Entry 8X9Y (electron microscopy, 3.70 A resolution); this record covers chains B and I of the 18 polymer chains in the assembly.

[Chain B (and I)]
Molecule: Major capsid protein
Source organism: Human alphaherpesvirus 3
Notes: chain I of this document is another copy of the same molecule, construct and numbering; everything in this record applies to it too
UniProtKB: P09245 (MCP_VZVD); residue numbers follow UniProt; this construct covers 26-1394
Chain sequence (1369 residues; numbered 26 to 1394; the number before each row is that of its first residue):
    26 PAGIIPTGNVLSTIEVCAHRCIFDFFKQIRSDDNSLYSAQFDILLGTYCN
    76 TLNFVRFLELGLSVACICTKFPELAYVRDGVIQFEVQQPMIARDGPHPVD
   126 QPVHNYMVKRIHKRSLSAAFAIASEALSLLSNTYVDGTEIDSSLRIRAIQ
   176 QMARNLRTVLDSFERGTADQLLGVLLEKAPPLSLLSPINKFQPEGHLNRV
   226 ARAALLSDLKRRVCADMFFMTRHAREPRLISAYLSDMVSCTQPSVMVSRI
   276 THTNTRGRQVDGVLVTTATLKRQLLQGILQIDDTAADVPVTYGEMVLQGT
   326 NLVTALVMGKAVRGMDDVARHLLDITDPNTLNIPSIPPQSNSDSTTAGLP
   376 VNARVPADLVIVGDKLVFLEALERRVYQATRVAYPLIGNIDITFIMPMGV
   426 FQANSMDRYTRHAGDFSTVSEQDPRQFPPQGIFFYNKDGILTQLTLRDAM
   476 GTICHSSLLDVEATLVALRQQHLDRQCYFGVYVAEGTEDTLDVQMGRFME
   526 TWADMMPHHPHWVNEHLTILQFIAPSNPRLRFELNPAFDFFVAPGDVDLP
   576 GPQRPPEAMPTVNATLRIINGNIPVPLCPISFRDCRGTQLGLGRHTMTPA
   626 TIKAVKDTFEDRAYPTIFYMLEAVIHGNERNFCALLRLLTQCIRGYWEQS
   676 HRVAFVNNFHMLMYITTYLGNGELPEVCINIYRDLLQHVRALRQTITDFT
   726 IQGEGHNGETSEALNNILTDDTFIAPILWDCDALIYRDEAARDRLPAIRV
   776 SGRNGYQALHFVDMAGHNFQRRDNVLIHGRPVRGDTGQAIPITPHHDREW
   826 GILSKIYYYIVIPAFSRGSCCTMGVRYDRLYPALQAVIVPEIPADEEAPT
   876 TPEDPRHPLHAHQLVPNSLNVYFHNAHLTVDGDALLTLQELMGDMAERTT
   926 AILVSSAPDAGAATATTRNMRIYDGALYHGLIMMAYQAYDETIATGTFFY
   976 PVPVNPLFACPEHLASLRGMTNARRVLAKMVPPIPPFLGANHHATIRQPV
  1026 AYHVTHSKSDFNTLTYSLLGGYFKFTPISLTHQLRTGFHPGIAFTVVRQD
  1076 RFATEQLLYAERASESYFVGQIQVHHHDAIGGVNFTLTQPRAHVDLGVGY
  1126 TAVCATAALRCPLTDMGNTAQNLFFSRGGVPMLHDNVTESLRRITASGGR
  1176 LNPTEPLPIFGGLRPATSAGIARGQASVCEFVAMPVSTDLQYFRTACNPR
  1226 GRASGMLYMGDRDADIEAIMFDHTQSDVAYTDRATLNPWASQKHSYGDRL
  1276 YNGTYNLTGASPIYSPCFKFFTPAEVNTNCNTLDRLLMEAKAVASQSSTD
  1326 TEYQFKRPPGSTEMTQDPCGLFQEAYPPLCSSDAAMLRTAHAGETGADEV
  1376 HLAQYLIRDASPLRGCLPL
Disordered / not traced: 339-376
Disulfide bonds: C846-C985
Construct notes: conflict A814 (Gly in P09245)

[Chain B / chain I interface]
Pairs across the interface - 177 pairs, chain B then chain I:
  F96(B) - I68(I)  hydrophobic
  Y101(B) - A64(I)
  Y101(B) - Q65(I)
  Y101(B) - F66(I)  hydrogen bond (backbone-backbone)
  V102(B) - F66(I)
  R103(B) - Q65(I)
  R103(B) - F66(I)  hydrogen bond (backbone-backbone)
  R103(B) - D67(I)  salt bridge
  D104(B) - D67(I)
  D104(B) - I68(I)  hydrogen bond (backbone-backbone)
  G105(B) - I68(I)
  V106(B) - I68(I)  hydrogen bond (backbone-backbone)
  V106(B) - L69(I)  hydrophobic
  V106(B) - L70(I)  hydrogen bond (backbone-backbone)
  I107(B) - L70(I)
  I107(B) - G71(I)
  I107(B) - Y73(I)  hydrophobic
  Q108(B) - L69(I)
  Q108(B) - G71(I)
  Q108(B) - T72(I)
  Q108(B) - Y73(I)  hydrogen bond (backbone-backbone)
  F109(B) - Y73(I)
  E110(B) - T72(I)  hydrogen bond
  E110(B) - Y73(I)  hydrogen bond (backbone-backbone)
  E110(B) - C74(I)  hydrogen bond (backbone-side chain)
  E110(B) - N75(I)
  V111(B) - N75(I)
  Q112(B) - N75(I)  hydrogen bond (backbone-side chain)
  Q112(B) - R179(I)
  Q112(B) - T183(I)
  Q113(B) - A404(I)
  P114(B) - L77(I)  hydrophobic
  P114(B) - R190(I)
  P114(B) - Q403(I)
  P114(B) - A404(I)
  M115(B) - A144(I)
  M115(B) - V184(I)  hydrophobic
  M115(B) - S187(I)  hydrogen bond (backbone-side chain)
  M115(B) - R190(I)
  I116(B) - S187(I)  hydrogen bond (backbone-side chain)
  I116(B) - R190(I)
  I116(B) - G191(I)
  I116(B) - D194(I)
  I116(B) - V401(I)  hydrophobic
  I116(B) - Y402(I)  hydrophobic
  I116(B) - V407(I)  hydrophobic
  A117(B) - L141(I)
  A117(B) - S142(I)
  A117(B) - S187(I)  hydrogen bond (backbone-side chain)
  A117(B) - G191(I)
  R118(B) - L141(I)
  R118(B) - S142(I)  hydrogen bond (backbone-backbone)
  R118(B) - D194(I)
  R118(B) - V407(I)
  D119(B) - R139(I)  salt bridge
  D119(B) - S140(I)
  P121(B) - T1337(I)
  V124(B) - A143(I)
  V124(B) - A144(I)
  D125(B) - A144(I)  hydrogen bond (backbone-backbone)
  Q126(B) - A146(I)
  P127(B) - A144(I)
  P127(B) - N180(I)
  P127(B) - T183(I)
  H129(B) - Q176(I)
  H129(B) - R179(I)
  H129(B) - N180(I)  hydrogen bond
  I136(B) - L70(I)  hydrophobic
  F216(B) - R1135(I)
  F216(B) - C1136(I)  hydrophobic
  E219(B) - Y402(I)
  E219(B) - A404(I)
  E219(B) - T405(I)  hydrogen bond (side chain-backbone)
  E219(B) - V407(I)
  N223(B) - T1324(I)
  N223(B) - D1325(I)
  R224(B) - A1194(I)
  R224(B) - G1195(I)
  R224(B) - I1196(I)
  V225(B) - L1138(I)
  V225(B) - I1196(I)
  V225(B) - Q1200(I)
  V225(B) - T1324(I)
  V225(B) - T1326(I)
  A228(B) - I1196(I)
  A228(B) - A1197(I)
  A228(B) - G1199(I)
  S232(B) - K462(I)  hydrogen bond
  S232(B) - D463(I)  hydrogen bond
  D233(B) - C1136(I)
  R236(B) - D463(I)  salt bridge
  R253(B) - Q301(I)  hydrogen bond
  V270(B) - Y73(I)  hydrophobic
  V272(B) - Y73(I)  hydrophobic
  L322(B) - F66(I)  hydrophobic
  A330(B) - F66(I)  hydrophobic
  V332(B) - A27(I)
  G334(B) - F66(I)
  G334(B) - D67(I)  hydrogen bond (backbone-backbone)
  K335(B) - D67(I)
  A336(B) - F66(I)  hydrophobic
  A336(B) - D67(I)  hydrogen bond (backbone-backbone)
  A336(B) - I68(I)
  A336(B) - L69(I)  hydrogen bond (backbone-backbone)
  V337(B) - L69(I)
  R338(B) - L69(I)  hydrogen bond (backbone-backbone)
  R338(B) - L70(I)
  M431(B) - P449(I)
  M431(B) - R450(I)  hydrogen bond (backbone-side chain)
  M431(B) - D1358(I)
  R433(B) - T443(I)
  Y434(B) - F441(I)  hydrophobic
  Y434(B) - S442(I)
  Y434(B) - R450(I)
  Y434(B) - A1360(I)  hydrogen bond (side chain-backbone)
  Y434(B) - R1363(I)
  T435(B) - D440(I)
  T435(B) - F441(I)
  T435(B) - S442(I)  hydrogen bond (backbone-backbone)
  R436(B) - D440(I)
  R436(B) - F441(I)
  R436(B) - A1360(I)  hydrogen bond (side chain-backbone)
  R436(B) - R1363(I)  hydrogen bond (side chain-backbone)
  R436(B) - T1364(I)
  H437(B) - G439(I)
  H437(B) - D440(I)
  A438(B) - G439(I)
  Q451(B) - V444(I)
  Q546(B) - R1060(I)
  S551(B) - S1172(I)
  S551(B) - G1173(I)
  E635(B) - Q712(I)
  R637(B) - R715(I)
  A638(B) - T691(I)
  A638(B) - N696(I)  hydrogen bond (backbone-side chain)
  Q674(B) - N696(I)  hydrogen bond (side chain-backbone)
  Q674(B) - E701(I)
  S675(B) - E701(I)
  S675(B) - I704(I)
  R677(B) - N705(I)  hydrogen bond
  R677(B) - R708(I)
  N900(B) - N696(I)
  A901(B) - N696(I)
  H902(B) - N696(I)
  Y964(B) - Y693(I)  hydrogen bond (backbone-side chain)
  Y964(B) - E824(I)
  Y964(B) - W825(I)  hydrophobic
  D965(B) - Y693(I)
  E966(B) - Y693(I)  hydrogen bond (backbone-side chain)
  E966(B) - R808(I)  salt bridge
  N997(B) - R823(I)  hydrogen bond
  M1005(B) - Q727(I)
  H1031(B) - D723(I)  salt bridge
  K1033(B) - G618(I)
  F1093(B) - L70(I)  hydrophobic
  L1121(B) - Y73(I)
  Q1216(B) - L466(I)
  Y1233(B) - G1195(I)
  Y1233(B) - I1196(I)
  I1244(B) - A1194(I)  hydrophobic
  Q1250(B) - A1194(I)  hydrogen bond (side chain-backbone)
  S1251(B) - R1175(I)
  V1253(B) - G1195(I)
  V1253(B) - A1197(I)
  A1254(B) - A1197(I)  hydrophobic
  A1254(B) - R1198(I)  hydrogen bond (backbone-side chain)
  Y1255(B) - I465(I)
  T1256(B) - R1175(I)  hydrogen bond
  A1372(B) - A1365(I)
  A1372(B) - H1366(I)
  A1372(B) - A1367(I)
  D1373(B) - A1365(I)
  E1374(B) - R1363(I)  salt bridge
  R1383(B) - T1364(I)  hydrogen bond (side chain-backbone)
  R1383(B) - A1365(I)
  R1383(B) - H1366(I)
  R1383(B) - A1367(I)
Other interface residues (no listed pair), chain B (102 interface residues in all): E98, H122, Y131, A229, M320, L331, S430, H676, A969, V1001, K1004, T1220, D1257, V1375
Other interface residues (no listed pair), chain I (112 interface residues in all): I29, F188, R406, M688, T692, G695, G697, E698, G728, T735, E737, H821, D822, N1109, P1137, N1143, A1171, S1193, G1335, G1368, Q1379, P1393

[Overview]
The interface between chain B and chain I involves 102 residues on one side and 112 on the other, with 39
hydrogen bonds and 6 salt bridges. Among the polar pairs are R103(B)-D67(I), D119(B)-R139(I) and
R236(B)-D463(I).
Both chains are Major capsid protein (Human alphaherpesvirus 3). Entry 8X9Y (E-hexon capsomer of the VZV
C-Capsid) was determined by electron microscopy, deposited together with 8X9W, 8X9X, 8X9Z, 8XA0, 8XA1, 8XA2
and 8XA3.
